3V20 - chains A and C; structure by X-ray diffraction, 2.35 A resolution.

[Chain A]
Protein: Endonuclease Bse634IR
Organism: Geobacillus stearothermophilus
Notes: EC 3.1.21.4
UniProt: Q8RT53 (Q8RT53_GEOSE); residue numbers follow UniProt; this construct covers 1-293
Chain sequence (293 residues; row label = number of the first residue in the row):
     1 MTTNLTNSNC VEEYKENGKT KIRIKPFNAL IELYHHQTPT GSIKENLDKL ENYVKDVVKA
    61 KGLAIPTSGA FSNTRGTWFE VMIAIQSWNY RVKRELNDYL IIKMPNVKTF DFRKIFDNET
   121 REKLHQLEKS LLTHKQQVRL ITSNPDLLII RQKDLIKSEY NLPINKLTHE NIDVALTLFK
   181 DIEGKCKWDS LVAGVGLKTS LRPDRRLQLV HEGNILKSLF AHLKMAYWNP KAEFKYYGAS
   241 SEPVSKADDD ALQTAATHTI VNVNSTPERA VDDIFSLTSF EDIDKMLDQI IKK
Disordered / not traced: 1-2, 293
Construct notes: engineered mutation Ala-226 (Arg in Q8RT53)
Bound ions: Ca2+: Asp-146, Leu-197 (shared with DC6(C) of chain C)
Residues lining bound ligands: polyethylene glycol fragment (7PE; 2-(2-(2-(2-(2-(2-ethoxyethoxy)ethoxy)ethoxy)ethoxy)ethoxy)ethanol): Phe-27, Thr-77, Glu-80, Val-81, Lys-103, Met-104, Pro-105, Asn-106, Asp-146, Leu-176, Thr-177, Phe-179
From the paper describing this entry:
  - catalytic residues: Glu-80, Asp-146, Lys-198, Glu-212
  - Ca2+ coordination: Asp-146, Leu-197
  - binding site for the 13-nt DNA strand (chain C): Asn-73, Arg-202, Pro-203, Asp-204, Arg-205
  - specificity-determining residues: Asn-73, Pro-203
  - mutagenesis - P203G (10-fold), P203S (10-fold): increased catalytic activity on oligoduplex TA
  - mutagenesis - P203G, P203S: increased catalytic activity on mis-cognate substrates

[Chain C]
Molecule: 13-nt DNA strand
Sequence (13 nucleotides; each row starts with the number of its first residue):
     1 TCGCACCGGT GCG
Bound ions: Ca2+: DC6 (shared with Asp-146(A), Leu-197(A) of chain A)
Residues lining bound ligands: polyethylene glycol fragment (7PE; 2-(2-(2-(2-(2-(2-ethoxyethoxy)ethoxy)ethoxy)ethoxy)ethoxy)ethanol): DC4, DA5, DC6, DG11

[Interface between chain A and chain C]
Pairs across the interface (28):
  Ser-68(A) with DG8(C), phosphate contact; DG9(C), sugar contact
  Ser-72(A) with DC6(C), sugar contact; DC7(C), sugar contact; DG8(C), hydrogen bond to the sugar
  Asn-73(A) with DC6(C), base contact
  Arg-75(A) with DG8(C), salt bridge to the phosphate
  Gly-76(A) with DC6(C), phosphate contact; DC7(C), sugar contact
  Glu-80(A) with DC6(C), sugar contact
  Asn-106(A) with DC4(C), phosphate contact; DA5(C), phosphate contact
  Val-107(A) with DC4(C), phosphate contact; DA5(C), hydrogen bond to the phosphate
  Lys-108(A) with DC4(C), sugar contact
  Ser-143(A) with DA5(C), phosphate contact
  Asn-144(A) with DA5(C), hydrogen bond to the phosphate
  Asp-146(A) with DC6(C), phosphate contact
  Lys-198(A) with DC7(C), phosphate contact
  Thr-199(A) with DC7(C), hydrogen bond to the phosphate; DG8(C), hydrogen bond to the phosphate
  Ser-200(A) with DC7(C), phosphate contact; DG8(C), hydrogen bond to the phosphate
  Arg-202(A) with DG8(C), base contact; DG9(C), hydrogen bond to the base
  Arg-205(A) with DC7(C), base contact; DG8(C), hydrogen bond to the base
  Gln-208(A) with DC6(C), phosphate contact
Also at the interface, not in a pair above, chain A (19 interface residues in all): Leu-197
Also at the interface, not in a pair above, chain C (7 interface residues in all): DT10

[Overview]
The interface between chain A and chain C involves 19 residues on one side and 7 on the other; the contacts
include 8 hydrogen bonds and 1 salt bridge. Polar contacts include Arg-202(A)/DG9(C), Arg-205(A)/DG8(C) and
Ser-72(A)/DG8(C). From the paper: catalytic residues Glu-80(A), Asp-146(A) and Lys-198(A) among others; P203G
and P203S of chain A increase catalytic activity on oligoduplex TA.
Chain A is Endonuclease Bse634IR (Geobacillus stearothermophilus) and chain C is a 13-nt DNA strand; the
structure, Crystal structure of Type IIF restriction endonuclease Bse634I with cognate DNA, was determined by
X-ray diffraction (same publication as 3V1Z and 3V21).
